1TM5 - chains E and I; structure by X-ray diffraction, 1.45 A resolution.

# Chain E
Name: Subtilisin BPN'
Source organism: Bacillus amyloliquefaciens
Notes: EC 3.4.21.62; engineered mutation(s): C-terminal 6-His tag
UniProt: P00782 (SUBT_BACAM); residues 1-275 here correspond to UniProt positions 108-382 (UniProt number = residue number + 107)
Chain sequence (281 residues; numbered 1 to 281; the number before each row is that of its first residue):
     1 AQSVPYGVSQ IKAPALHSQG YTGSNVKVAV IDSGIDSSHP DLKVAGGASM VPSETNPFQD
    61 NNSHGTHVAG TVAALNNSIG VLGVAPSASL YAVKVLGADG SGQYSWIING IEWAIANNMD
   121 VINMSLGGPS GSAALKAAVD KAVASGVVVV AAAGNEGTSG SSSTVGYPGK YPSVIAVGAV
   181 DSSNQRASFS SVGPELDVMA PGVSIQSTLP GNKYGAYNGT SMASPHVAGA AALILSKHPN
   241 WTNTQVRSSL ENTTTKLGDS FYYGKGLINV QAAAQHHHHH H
Construct notes: expression tag (276-281)
Ion coordination: Ca2+: Gln2, Asp41, Leu75, Asn77, Ile79, Val81; Na+: Gly169, Tyr171, Val174

# Chain I
Name: chymotrypsin inhibitor 2
Source organism: Hordeum vulgare subsp. vulgare
UniProt: Q40059 (Q40059_HORVU); residues 21-82 here correspond to UniProt positions 22-83 (UniProt number = residue number + 1)
Chain sequence (64 residues; each row starts with the number of its first residue):
    20 MKTEWPELVG KSVEEAKKVI LQDKPAAQII VLPVGTIVTA EYRIDRVRLF VDRLDNIAQV
    80 PRVG
Construct notes: initiating methionine (20); engineered mutation Ala59 (Met60 in Q40059)

# How chain E and chain I interact
Pairs across the interface (44):
  Ser63(E) with Arg62(I)
  His64(E) with Thr58(I); Ala59(I); Glu60(I)
  Leu96(E) with Ile56(I); Thr58(I)
  Asp99(E) with Ile49(I); Leu51(I)
  Gly100(E) with Ile56(I); Val57(I); Thr58(I), hydrogen bond (backbone-backbone)
  Ser101(E) with Leu51(I); Ile56(I); Val57(I)
  Gly102(E) with Thr55(I); Ile56(I), hydrogen bond (backbone-backbone)
  Gln103(E) with Thr55(I)
  Tyr104(E) with Gly54(I); Thr55(I); Ile56(I), hydrophobic
  Ile107(E) with Ile56(I), hydrophobic
  Ser125(E) with Thr58(I); Ala59(I), hydrogen bond (backbone-backbone)
  Leu126(E) with Ile56(I), hydrophobic; Val57(I)
  Gly127(E) with Ile56(I); Val57(I), hydrogen bond (backbone-backbone)
  Gly128(E) with Ile56(I)
  Pro129(E) with Gln78(I)
  Ala152(E) with Ala59(I), hydrophobic
  Asn155(E) with Ala59(I), hydrogen bond (side chain-backbone); Glu60(I), hydrogen bond (side chain-backbone); Tyr61(I)
  Glu156(E) with Arg81(I), salt bridge
  Tyr167(E) with Ile56(I)
  Phe189(E) with Tyr61(I), hydrophobic
  Tyr217(E) with Arg62(I), hydrogen bond
  Asn218(E) with Glu60(I); Tyr61(I), hydrogen bond (backbone-backbone)
  Gly219(E) with Ala59(I); Tyr61(I)
  Thr220(E) with Ala59(I), hydrogen bond (backbone-backbone)
  Ser221(E) with Ala59(I), hydrogen bond (backbone-backbone); Glu60(I), hydrogen bond (side chain-backbone)
Other interface residues (no listed pair), chain E (28 interface residues in all): Asp32, Leu135, Met222
Other interface residues (no listed pair), chain I (14 interface residues in all): Arg67

# In short
The interface between chain E and chain I involves 28 residues on one side and 14 on the other, with 11
hydrogen bonds and 1 salt bridge. Polar contacts include Glu156(E)-Arg81(I), Asn155(E)-Ala59(I) and
Asn155(E)-Glu60(I). Gln2(E), Asp41(E), Leu75(E), Asn77(E), Ile79(E) and Val81(E) coordinate Ca2+.
Here chain E is Subtilisin BPN' (Bacillus amyloliquefaciens) and chain I is chymotrypsin inhibitor 2 (Hordeum
vulgare subsp. vulgare). Entry 1TM5 (crystal structure of the complex of subtilisin BPN' with chymotrypsin
inhibitor 2 M59A mutant) was determined by X-ray diffraction together with 1TM3, 1TM4, 1TM7, 1TMG, 1TO1 and
1TO2 from the same study.
